3J23 - chains A and B of the 3 polymer chains in the assembly; structure by electron microscopy, 9.20 A resolution (very low resolution: no residue pairs are listed; an interface is given only as per-side residue counts).

== Chain A ==
Name: capsid protein VP1
From: Human enterovirus 71
Reference sequence: B2ZUN0 (B2ZUN0_9ENTO); residues 73-297 here correspond to UniProt positions 638-862 (UniProt number = residue number + 565)
Amino-acid sequence (225 residues; row label = number of the first residue in the row):
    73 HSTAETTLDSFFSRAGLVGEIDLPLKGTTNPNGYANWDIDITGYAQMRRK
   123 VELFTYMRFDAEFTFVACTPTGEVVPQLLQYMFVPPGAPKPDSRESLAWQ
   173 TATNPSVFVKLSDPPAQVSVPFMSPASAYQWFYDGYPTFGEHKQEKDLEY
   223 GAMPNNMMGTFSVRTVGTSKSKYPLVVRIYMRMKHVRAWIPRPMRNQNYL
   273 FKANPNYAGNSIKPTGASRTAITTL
Disordered / not traced: 211-217

== Chain B ==
Name: capsid protein VP0
From: Human enterovirus 71
Reference sequence: B2ZUN0 (B2ZUN0_9ENTO); residues 13-249 here correspond to UniProt positions 82-318 (UniProt number = residue number + 69)
Amino-acid sequence (237 residues; each row starts with the number of its first residue):
    13 VAQLTIGNSTITTQEAANIIVGYGEWPSYCSDSDATAVDKPTRPDVSVNR
    63 FYTLDTKLWEKSSKGWYWKFPDVLTETGVFGQNAQFHYLYRSGFCIHVQC
   113 NASKFHQGALLVAVLPEYVIGTVAGGTGTEDTHPPYKQTQPGADGFELQH
   163 PYVLDAGIPISQLTVCPHQWINLRTNNCATIIVPYINALPFDSALNHCNF
   213 GLLVVPISPLDYDQGATPVIPITITLAPMCSEFAGLR

== Chain A / chain B interface ==
At this resolution (9 A) residue pairs are not listed: 37 residues of chain A and 45 of chain B lie at the interface.

== Overview ==
Chain A and chain B form an interface of 37 and 45 residues respectively.
Chain A is capsid protein VP1 and chain B is capsid protein VP0, both from Human enterovirus 71; the
structure, The Enterovirus 71 empty capsid, was determined by electron microscopy, deposited together with
3J22.
